1QH6 - chain A; structure by X-ray diffraction, 2.00 A resolution.

== Chain A ==
Molecule: Xylanase
Organism: Bacillus agaradhaerens
Notes: EC 3.2.1.8; fragment: family 11 xylanase catalytic domain
UniProt: Q7SIE3 (Q7SIE3_BACAG); residue numbers follow UniProt; this construct covers 2-207
Chain sequence (207 residues; each row starts with the number of its first residue):
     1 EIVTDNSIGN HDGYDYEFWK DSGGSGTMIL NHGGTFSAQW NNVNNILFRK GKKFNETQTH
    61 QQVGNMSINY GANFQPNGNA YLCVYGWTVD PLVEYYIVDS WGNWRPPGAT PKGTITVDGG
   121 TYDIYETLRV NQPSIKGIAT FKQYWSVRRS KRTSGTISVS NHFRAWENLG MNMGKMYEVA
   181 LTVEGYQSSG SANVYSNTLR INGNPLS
Modified positions: Glu1 (pyroglutamic acid; PCA)
Covalent attachments: 2-deoxy-2-fluoro-alpha-D-xylopyranose (X2F) linked to Glu94

== Summary ==
Chain A is Xylanase (Bacillus agaradhaerens); the structure, Catalysis and specificity in enzymatic glycoside
hydrolases: A 2,5B conformation for the glycosyl-enzyme intermidiate revealed by ..., was determined by X-ray
diffraction (same publication as 1QH7).
